1TZM - chains C and D of the 4 polymer chains in the assembly; structure by X-ray diffraction, 2.08 A resolution.

# Chain C (and D)
Protein: 1-aminocyclopropane-1-carboxylate deaminase
From: Pseudomonas sp
Notes: EC 3.5.99.7; chain D of this document is another copy of the same molecule, construct and numbering; everything in this record applies to it too
UniProt: Q00740 (1A1D_PSEUD); numbering as in UniProt (aligned over 1-338)
Sequence (338 residues; row label = number of the first residue in the row):
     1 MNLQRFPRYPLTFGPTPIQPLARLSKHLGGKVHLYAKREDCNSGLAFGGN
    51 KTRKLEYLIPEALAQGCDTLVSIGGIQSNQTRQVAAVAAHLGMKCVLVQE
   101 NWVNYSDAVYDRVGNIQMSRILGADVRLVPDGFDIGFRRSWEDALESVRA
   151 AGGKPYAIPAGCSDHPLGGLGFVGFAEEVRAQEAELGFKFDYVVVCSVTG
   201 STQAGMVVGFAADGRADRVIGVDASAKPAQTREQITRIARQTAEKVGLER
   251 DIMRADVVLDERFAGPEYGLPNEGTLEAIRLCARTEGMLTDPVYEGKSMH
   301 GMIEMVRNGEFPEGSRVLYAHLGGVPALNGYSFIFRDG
Covalently attached groups: pyridoxal phosphate (PLP) linked to K51
Residues lining bound ligands: 3-chloro-D-alanine / amino-acrylate / pyridoxal phosphate: N50, K54, G74, G75, S78, N79, Q80, W102, G161, S163, C196, S197, V198, T199, G200, S201, T202, Y268, Y294, E295, L322, G323, G324
Swiss-Prot annotation at these positions:
  - active site: S78 (Nucleophile)
  - modified residue: K51 (N6-(pyridoxal phosphate)lysine)

# Interface between chain C and chain D
Pairs across the interface (87; chain C residue first):
  F13(C) - P17(D)  hydrophobic
  F13(C) - Q19(D)
  F13(C) - C41(D)  hydrophobic
  P17(C) - F13(D)  hydrophobic
  Q19(C) - F13(D)
  R23(C) - A89(D)  hydrogen bond (side chain-backbone)
  R23(C) - H90(D)
  R23(C) - G92(D)
  R38(C) - G44(D)  hydrogen bond (side chain-backbone)
  C41(C) - F13(D)  hydrophobic
  G44(C) - R38(D)  hydrogen bond (backbone-side chain)
  G44(C) - G287(D)
  L45(C) - E286(D)
  L45(C) - G287(D)
  A46(C) - G287(D)  hydrogen bond (backbone-backbone)
  A46(C) - L289(D)  hydrophobic
  F47(C) - F47(D)  hydrophobic
  F47(C) - V325(D)  hydrophobic
  A86(C) - G287(D)
  A89(C) - R23(D)  hydrogen bond (backbone-side chain)
  A89(C) - A283(D)
  A89(C) - R284(D)
  A89(C) - T285(D)
  A89(C) - G287(D)
  H90(C) - R23(D)
  H90(C) - E286(D)  hydrogen bond (side chain-backbone)
  G92(C) - R23(D)
  R112(C) - S332(D)
  V113(C) - N329(D)
  V113(C) - S332(D)
  G114(C) - N329(D)  hydrogen bond (backbone-side chain)
  Q117(C) - L328(D)  hydrogen bond (side chain-backbone)
  Q117(C) - N329(D)
  Q117(C) - Y331(D)
  Q117(C) - S332(D)
  Q117(C) - F335(D)
  M118(C) - L289(D)  hydrophobic
  R120(C) - R284(D)  hydrogen bond (backbone-side chain)
  R120(C) - R336(D)  hydrogen bond (side chain-backbone)
  R120(C) - G338(D)
  I121(C) - I279(D)  hydrophobic
  I121(C) - A283(D)
  I121(C) - R284(D)  hydrogen bond (backbone-side chain)
  I121(C) - L328(D)  hydrophobic
  I121(C) - F335(D)  hydrophobic
  I121(C) - G338(D)
  L122(C) - A283(D)
  L122(C) - R284(D)
  L122(C) - G287(D)
  G123(C) - R284(D)
  I279(C) - I121(D)  hydrophobic
  A283(C) - A89(D)
  A283(C) - I121(D)
  A283(C) - L122(D)
  R284(C) - A89(D)
  R284(C) - R120(D)  hydrogen bond (side chain-backbone)
  R284(C) - I121(D)  hydrogen bond (side chain-backbone)
  R284(C) - L122(D)
  R284(C) - G123(D)
  T285(C) - A89(D)
  T285(C) - H90(D)
  E286(C) - L45(D)
  E286(C) - H90(D)  hydrogen bond (backbone-side chain)
  G287(C) - G44(D)
  G287(C) - L45(D)
  G287(C) - A46(D)  hydrogen bond (backbone-backbone)
  G287(C) - A86(D)
  G287(C) - A89(D)
  G287(C) - L122(D)
  L289(C) - A46(D)  hydrophobic
  L289(C) - M118(D)  hydrophobic
  L289(C) - L122(D)  hydrophobic
  V325(C) - F47(D)  hydrophobic
  L328(C) - Q117(D)  hydrogen bond (backbone-side chain)
  N329(C) - V113(D)
  N329(C) - G114(D)  hydrogen bond (side chain-backbone)
  N329(C) - Q117(D)
  N329(C) - N329(D)  hydrogen bond
  S332(C) - R112(D)
  S332(C) - V113(D)
  S332(C) - Q117(D)
  F335(C) - Q117(D)
  F335(C) - I121(D)  hydrophobic
  R336(C) - R112(D)
  R336(C) - R120(D)
  G338(C) - R120(D)
  G338(C) - I121(D)
Other interface residues (no listed pair), chain C (45 interface residues in all): S43, L91, V109, R280, M288, Y331, F333, D337
Other interface residues (no listed pair), chain D (46 interface residues in all): S43, L91, V109, R280, M288, P326, F333, D337

# Summary
45 residues of chain C face 46 of chain D across their interface; the contacts include 18 hydrogen bonds.
Among the polar pairs are R23(C)-A89(D), R38(C)-G44(D) and H90(C)-E286(D). Bound to chain C:
3-chloro-D-alanine / amino-acrylate / pyridoxal phosphate.
Chain C and chain D are both 1-aminocyclopropane-1-carboxylate deaminase (Pseudomonas sp); the structure,
Crystal structure of ACC deaminase complexed with substrate analog b-chloro-D-alanine, was determined by X-ray
diffraction together with 1TYZ, 1TZ2, 1TZJ and 1TZK from the same study.
